PDB entry 8DBQ | electron microscopy, 4.00 A resolution | chains C and E of the 22 polymer chains in the assembly

== Chain C ==
Name: ATP synthase subunit alpha
From: Escherichia coli
Notes: EC 7.1.2.2
Reference sequence: A0A7U9G3U3 (A0A7U9G3U3_ECOLX); numbering as in UniProt (aligned over 2-513)
Sequence (512 residues; numbered 2 to 513; the number before each row is that of its first residue):
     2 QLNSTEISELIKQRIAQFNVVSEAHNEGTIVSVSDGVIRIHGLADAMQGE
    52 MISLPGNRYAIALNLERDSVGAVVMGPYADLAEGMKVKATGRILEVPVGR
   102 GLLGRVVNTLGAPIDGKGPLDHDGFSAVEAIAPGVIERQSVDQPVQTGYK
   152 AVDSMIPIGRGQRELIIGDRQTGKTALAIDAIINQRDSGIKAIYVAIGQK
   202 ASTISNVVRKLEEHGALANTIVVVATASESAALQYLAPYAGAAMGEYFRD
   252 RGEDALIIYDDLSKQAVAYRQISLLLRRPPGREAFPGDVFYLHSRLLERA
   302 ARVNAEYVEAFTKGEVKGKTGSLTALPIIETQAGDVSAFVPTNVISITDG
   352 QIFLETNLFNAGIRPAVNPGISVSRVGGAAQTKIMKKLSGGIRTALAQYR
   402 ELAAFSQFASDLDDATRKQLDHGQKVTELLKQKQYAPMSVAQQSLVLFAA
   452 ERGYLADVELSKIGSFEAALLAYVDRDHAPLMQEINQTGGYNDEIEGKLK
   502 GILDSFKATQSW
Differences from the reference sequence: conflict Ala47 (Cys in A0A7U9G3U3), Ala90 (Cys in A0A7U9G3U3), Ala193 (Cys in A0A7U9G3U3), Ala243 (Cys in A0A7U9G3U3)
Bound ions: Mg2+: Thr176 (together with ATP)
Small-molecule neighbours:
  - ADP (adenosine-5'-diphosphate): Val374, Ser375, Arg376
  - ATP (adenosine-5'-triphosphate): Tyr150, Asp170, Arg171, Gln172, Thr173, Gly174, Lys175, Thr176, Ala177, Glu331, Phe360, Arg365, Pro366, Gln433, Lys434, Gln435

== Chain E ==
Name: ATP synthase subunit beta
From: Escherichia coli
Notes: EC 7.1.2.2
Reference sequence: A0A192CEZ8 (A0A192CEZ8_ECOLX); residues 0-459 here correspond to UniProt positions 1-460 (UniProt number = residue number + 1)
Sequence (460 residues; each row starts with the number of its first residue; numbering starts at 0):
     0 MATGKIVQVIGAVVDVEFPQDAVPRVYDALEVQNGNERLVLEVQQQLGGG
    50 IVRTIAMGSSDGLRRGLDVKDLEHPIEVPVGKATLGRIMNVLGEPVDMKG
   100 EIGEEERWAIHRAAPSYEELSNSQELLETGIKVIDLMAPFAKGGKVGLFG
   150 GAGVGKTVNMMELIRNIAIEHSGYSVFAGVGERTREGNDFYHEMTDSNVI
   200 DKVSLVYGQMNEPPGNRLRVALTGLTMAEKFRDEGRDVLLFVDNIYRYTL
   250 AGTEVSALLGRMPSAVGYQPTLAEEMGVLQERITSTKTGSITSVQAVYVP
   300 ADDLTDPSPATTFAHLDATVVLSRQIASLGIYPAVDPLDSTSRQLDPLVV
   350 GQEHYDTARGVQSILQRYQELKDIIAILGMDELSEEDKLVVARARKIQRF
   400 LSQPFFVAEVFTGSPGKYVSLKDTIRGFKGIMEGEYDHLPEQAFYMVGSI
   450 EEAVEKAKKL
Disordered / not traced: 0-1
Differences from the reference sequence: conflict Ala137 (Cys138 in A0A192CEZ8)
Bound ions: Mg2+: Thr156, Glu185 (together with ATP)
Small-molecule neighbours:
  - ATP (adenosine-5'-triphosphate), molecule 1: Gly150, Ala151, Gly152, Val153, Gly154, Lys155, Thr156, Val157, Asn158, Glu181, Arg182, Glu185, Tyr331, Phe404, Ala407, Phe410, Thr411
  - ATP, molecule 2: Ser341, Arg342, Asp345, Tyr354

== Interface between chain C and chain E ==
Pairs across the interface (65):
  Ile8(C) - Gly48(E)
  Glu10(C) - Gln19(E)  hydrogen bond
  Val32(C) - Leu46(E)
  Val32(C) - Gly47(E)
  Ser33(C) - Gln45(E)  hydrogen bond (side chain-backbone)
  Val34(C) - Gln44(E)
  Val34(C) - Gln45(E)  hydrogen bond (backbone-backbone)
  Ser35(C) - Gln44(E)
  Asp36(C) - Gln44(E)
  Asp36(C) - Arg260(E)  salt bridge
  Tyr79(C) - Tyr26(E)
  Ala80(C) - Val25(E)
  Ala83(C) - Gln45(E)
  Glu84(C) - Gln19(E)
  Glu84(C) - Gln45(E)  hydrogen bond (backbone-side chain)
  Glu84(C) - Leu46(E)
  Glu84(C) - Gly47(E)
  Glu84(C) - Gly48(E)  hydrogen bond (side chain-backbone)
  Glu84(C) - Gly49(E)  hydrogen bond (side chain-backbone)
  Ile115(C) - Tyr116(E)
  Gly117(C) - Glu117(E)
  Arg171(C) - Phe312(E)
  Arg171(C) - Asp338(E)  salt bridge
  Gln172(C) - Thr318(E)
  Lys201(C) - Glu280(E)
  Lys201(C) - His314(E)
  Lys201(C) - Asp316(E)  salt bridge
  Ala202(C) - Leu119(E)  hydrophobic
  Ala202(C) - Glu280(E)  hydrogen bond (backbone-side chain)
  Ser203(C) - Leu119(E)
  Ser206(C) - Tyr116(E)
  Ser206(C) - Asn121(E)
  Val209(C) - Tyr116(E)
  Arg210(C) - Asn121(E)
  Arg210(C) - Gln123(E)
  Ala228(C) - Gly276(E)
  Ala228(C) - Glu280(E)
  Ala228(C) - His314(E)
  Ser229(C) - Glu280(E)
  Ser231(C) - Glu273(E)
  Val268(C) - Ala272(E)  hydrophobic
  Arg271(C) - Ser263(E)  hydrogen bond
  Arg271(C) - Ala264(E)
  Gln272(C) - Pro269(E)
  Gln272(C) - Thr270(E)
  Gln272(C) - Glu273(E)  hydrogen bond
  Leu275(C) - Ser263(E)
  Leu275(C) - Pro269(E)  hydrophobic
  Leu276(C) - Thr270(E)
  Arg278(C) - Gly259(E)
  Pro281(C) - Met261(E)
  Ala285(C) - Ser263(E)
  Ala285(C) - Ala264(E)
  Gln333(C) - Thr304(E)
  Gln333(C) - Ala309(E)
  Ala334(C) - Thr304(E)
  Asn358(C) - Gln365(E)
  Asn361(C) - Leu337(E)  hydrogen bond (side chain-backbone)
  Asn361(C) - Gln361(E)
  Asn361(C) - Ser362(E)
  Asn361(C) - Gln365(E)
  Ala362(C) - Gln365(E)
  Gly363(C) - Arg358(E)  hydrogen bond (backbone-side chain)
  Arg365(C) - Arg358(E)
  Arg365(C) - Gln361(E)  hydrogen bond
Interface residues without a listed pair, chain C (52 interface residues in all): Leu82, Val107, Asp116, Gln200, Ile205, Thr227, Glu230, Ala232, Lys265, Arg279, Glu284, Gln408, Phe409
Interface residues without a listed pair, chain E (44 interface residues in all): Ala113, Pro262, Val277, Ala313, Leu315, Arg366, Ile373

== Overview ==
The interface between chain C and chain E involves 52 residues on one side and 44 on the other; the contacts
include 12 hydrogen bonds and 3 salt bridges. Polar contacts include Asp36(C)-Arg260(E), Arg171(C)-Asp338(E)
and Lys201(C)-Asp316(E).
Chain C is ATP synthase subunit alpha and chain E is ATP synthase subunit beta, both from Escherichia coli;
the structure, E. coli ATP synthase imaged in 10mM MgATP State1 "half-up" Fo classified, was determined by
electron microscopy together with 8DBP, 8DBR, 8DBS, 8DBT, 8DBU, 8DBV and 8DBW from the same study.
